Entry 2VQF (X-ray diffraction, 2.90 A resolution); this record covers chains A and D of the 23 polymer chains in the assembly.

== Chain A ==
Molecule: 16S RRNA
From: Thermus thermophilus
Sequence (1522 nucleotides; numbered 0 to 1544 plus 19 insertion-coded residues; 42 numbers in that range are skipped by the numbering (no residue carries them; nothing is unmodelled there); the number before each row is that of its first residue; a row labelled like 190A-190L holds insertion residues (190A, then the next letters in order); numbering starts at 0):
     0 UUUGUUGGAGAGUUUGAUCCUGGCUCAGGGUGAACGCUGGCGGCGUGCCU
    50 AAGACAUGCAAGUCGUGCGGG
    73 CCGCGGGGUUUU
    88 ACUCCG
    95 UGGUC
   101 AGCGGCGGACGGGUGAGUAACGCGUGGGU
  129A G
   130 ACCUACCCGGAAGAGGGGGACAACCCGGGGAAACUCGGGCUAAUCCCCCA
   180 UGUGGACCCGC
190A-190L CCCUUGGGGUGU
   191 GUCCAAAGGGCUUU
   216 GCCCGCUUCCGGAUGGGCCCGCGUCCCAUCAGCUAGUUGGUGGGGUAAUG
   266 GCCCACCAAGGCGACGACGGGUAGCCGGUCUGAGAGGAUGGCCGGCCACA
   316 GGGGCACUGAGACACGGGCCCCACUCCUACGGGAGGCAGCAGUUAGGAAU
   366 CUUCCGCAAUGGGCGCAAGCCUGACGGAGCGACGCCGCUUGGAGGAAGAA
   416 GCCCUUCGGGGUGUAAACUCCUGAA
   442 CCCGGGACGAAACCCCCGACGA
   474 GGGGACUGACGGUACCGGG
   494 GUAAUAGCGCCGGCCAACUCCGUGCCAGCAGCCGCGGUAAUACGGAGGGC
   544 GCGAGCGUUACCCGGAUUCACUGGGCGUAAAGGGCGUGUAGGCGGCCUGG
   594 GGCGUCCCAUGUGAAAGACCACGGCUCAACCGUGGGGGAGCGUGGGAUAC
   644 GCUCAGGCUAGACGGUGGGAGAGGGUGGUGGAAUUCCCGGAGUAGCGGUG
   694 AAAUGCGCAGAUACCGGGAGGAACGCCGAUGGCGAAGGCAGCCACCUGGU
   744 CCACCCGUGACGCUGAGGCGCGAAAGCGUGGGGAGCAAACCGGAUUAGAU
   794 ACCCGGGUAGUCCACGCCCUAAACGAUGCGCGCUAGGUCUCUGGGUCU
   848 CCUGGGGGCCGAAGCUAACGCGUUAAGCGCGCCGCCUGGGGAGUACGGCC
   898 GCAAGGCUGAAACUCAAAGGAAUUGACGGGGGCCCGCACAAGCGGUGGAG
   948 CAUGUGGUUUAAUUCGAAGCAACGCGAAGAACCUUACCAGGCCUUGACAU
   998 GCUAGG
 1003A G
  1004 AACCCGGGUGAAAGCCUGGGGUGCCCC
1030A-1030D GCGA
  1031 GGGGAGCCCUAGCACAGGUGCUGCAUGGCCGUCGUCAGCUCGUGCCGUGA
  1081 GGUGUUGGGUUAAGUCCCGCAACGAGCGCAACCCCCGCCGUUAGUUGCCA
  1131 GCGGUUCGGCCGGGCACUCUAACGGGACUGCCCGCGAAA
  1171 GCGGGAGGAAGGAGGGGACGACGUCUGGUCAGCAUGGCCCUUACGGCCUG
  1221 GGCGACACACGUGCUACAAUGCCCACUACAAAGCGAUGCCACCCGGCAAC
  1271 GGGGAGCUAAUCGCAAAAAGGUGGGCCCAGUUCGGAUUGGGGUCUGCAAC
  1321 CCGACCCCAUGAAGCCGGAAUCGCUAGUAAUCGCGGAUCAG
 1361A C
  1362 CAUGCCGCGGUGAAUACGUUCCCGGGCCUUGUACACACCGCCCGUCACGC
  1412 CAUGGGAGCGGGCUCUACCCGAAGUCGCCGGG
  1446 AGCCUACGGG
  1459 CAGGCGCCGAGGGUAGGGCCCGUGACUGGGGCGAAGUCGUAACAAGGUAG
  1509 CUGUACCGGAAGGUGCGGCUGGAUCACCUCCUUUCU
Disordered / not traced: 0-4, 1535-1538
Metal / ion sites: K+ site 1 near G9 (its only coordinating residue here); Mg2+ site 1: U12, G22; K+ site 2 near U14 (its only coordinating residue here); Mg2+ site 2: C18, C19; Mg2+ site 3 near G21 (its only coordinating residue here); Mg2+ site 4 near C48 (its only coordinating residue here); Mg2+ site 5: C48, G115; Mg2+ site 6 near A53 (its only coordinating residue here); Mg2+ site 7: C58, U387; K+ site 3: G66, C381; Mg2+ site 8 near C106 (its only coordinating residue here); Mg2+ site 9: A109, G331; 122 more Mg2+ sites not listed; 57 more K+ sites not listed
Ligand contacts: paromomycin (PAR): G1405, U1406, C1407, A1408, C1409, G1489, C1490, G1491, A1492, A1493, G1494, U1495, C1496

== Chain D ==
Name: 30S ribosomal protein S4
From: Thermus thermophilus
UniProt: P80373 (RS4_THET8); residues 1-209 here = UniProt positions 1-209
Sequence (209 residues; each row starts with the number of its first residue):
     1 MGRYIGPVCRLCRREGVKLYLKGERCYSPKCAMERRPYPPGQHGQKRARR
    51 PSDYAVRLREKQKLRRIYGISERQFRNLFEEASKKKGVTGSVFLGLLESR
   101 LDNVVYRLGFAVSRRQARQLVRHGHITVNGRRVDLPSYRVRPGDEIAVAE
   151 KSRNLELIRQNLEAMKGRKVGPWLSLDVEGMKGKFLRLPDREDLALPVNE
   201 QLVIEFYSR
Disordered / not traced: 1
Metal / ion sites: K+ near Lys182 (its only coordinating residue here)
Curated features (UniProtKB/Swiss-Prot):
  - binding site (Zn(2+)): Cys9, Cys12, Cys26, Cys31

== Chain A / chain D interface ==
Contacting residue pairs - 123 pairs, chain A then chain D:
  A8(A) with Glu205(D), hydrogen bond to the base; Ser208(D), hydrogen bond to the base; Arg209(D), hydrogen bond to the base
  A26(A) with Arg209(D), sugar contact
  G28(A) with Arg76(D), salt bridge to the phosphate
  C400(A) with Arg73(D), salt bridge to the phosphate
  C401(A) with Arg73(D), salt bridge to the phosphate; Asn77(D), hydrogen bond to the phosphate
  G402(A) with Gln74(D), hydrogen bond to the phosphate; Leu135(D), sugar contact; Ser137(D), hydrogen bond to the phosphate
  C403(A) with Gln74(D), hydrogen bond to the phosphate; Arg122(D), hydrogen bond to the sugar; Pro136(D), phosphate contact; Ser137(D), hydrogen bond to the phosphate
  U404(A) with Gly2(D), hydrogen bond to the base; Arg118(D), salt bridge to the phosphate; Arg122(D), phosphate contact
  U405(A) with Gly2(D), hydrogen bond to the base; Arg3(D), salt bridge to the phosphate
  G406(A) with Arg3(D), phosphate contact; Ile5(D), phosphate contact; Gln119(D), hydrogen bond to the sugar
  G407(A) with Arg3(D), salt bridge to the phosphate; Ile5(D), phosphate contact; Ser113(D), phosphate contact; Arg115(D), salt bridge to the phosphate; Gln116(D), hydrogen bond to the sugar; Gln119(D), hydrogen bond to the sugar
  A408(A) with Leu21(D), phosphate contact; Lys22(D), phosphate contact; Val112(D), sugar contact; Ser113(D), hydrogen bond to the phosphate; Arg115(D), phosphate contact; Gln116(D), hydrogen bond to the sugar
  G409(A) with Lys22(D), salt bridge to the phosphate; Glu24(D), hydrogen bond to the phosphate; Arg25(D), phosphate contact
  G410(A) with Lys22(D), base contact; Glu24(D), phosphate contact; Arg25(D), salt bridge to the phosphate; Lys30(D), salt bridge to the phosphate
  A411(A) with Lys30(D), salt bridge to the phosphate
  A412(A) with Arg35(D), salt bridge to the phosphate
  G413(A) with Arg35(D), base contact; Arg36(D), base contact
  G425(A) with Tyr38(D), phosphate contact; Gln45(D), hydrogen bond to the phosphate
  G426(A) with Arg36(D), salt bridge to the phosphate; Tyr38(D), hydrogen bond to the phosphate; Gly41(D), sugar contact; Gln42(D), hydrogen bond to the sugar; Gln45(D), hydrogen bond to the phosphate
  U427(A) with Arg13(D), salt bridge to the phosphate; Arg36(D), salt bridge to the phosphate; Pro40(D), phosphate contact; Gly41(D), hydrogen bond to the phosphate
  G428(A) with Pro7(D), phosphate contact; Arg10(D), salt bridge to the phosphate; Arg13(D), phosphate contact; Arg36(D), hydrogen bond to the sugar
  U429(A) with Cys9(D), phosphate contact; Arg13(D), salt bridge to the phosphate; Lys22(D), hydrogen bond to the sugar; Arg25(D), sugar contact; Ala32(D), phosphate contact; Arg36(D), salt bridge to the phosphate
  A430(A) with Pro7(D), phosphate contact; Val8(D), hydrogen bond to the phosphate; Cys9(D), hydrogen bond to the phosphate; Lys22(D), salt bridge to the phosphate
  C435(A) with Glu156(D), hydrogen bond to the sugar
  C436(A) with Glu156(D), sugar contact
  U437(A) with Gln119(D), base contact; His123(D), sugar contact; His125(D), hydrogen bond to the sugar; Leu155(D), phosphate contact
  G438(A) with His123(D), sugar contact; His125(D), salt bridge to the phosphate
  A439(A) with His123(D), salt bridge to the phosphate
  C489(A) with Arg132(D), salt bridge to the phosphate
  G490(A) with Arg132(D), salt bridge to the phosphate
  A496(A) with Gln119(D), base contact; His123(D), base contact
  C508(A) with Arg209(D), salt bridge to the phosphate
  A509(A) with Ser52(D), hydrogen bond to the phosphate; Tyr54(D), sugar contact; Ala55(D), sugar contact; Leu58(D), sugar contact
  C511(A) with His43(D), hydrogen bond to the base
  U512(A) with Gln42(D), hydrogen bond to the sugar; His43(D), sugar contact; Lys46(D), salt bridge to the phosphate; Arg49(D), salt bridge to the phosphate
  G540(A) with Gln42(D), base contact
  G541(A) with Gly41(D), sugar contact; Gln42(D), hydrogen bond to the sugar
  G542(A) with Arg10(D), salt bridge to the phosphate; Arg14(D), hydrogen bond to the phosphate; Gly41(D), sugar contact
  C543(A) with Arg10(D), salt bridge to the phosphate; Arg14(D), salt bridge to the phosphate; Arg59(D), phosphate contact
  G544(A) with Arg59(D), salt bridge to the phosphate; Gln62(D), phosphate contact; Arg66(D), salt bridge to the phosphate
  C545(A) with Lys61(D), salt bridge to the phosphate; Gln62(D), hydrogen bond to the phosphate; Arg65(D), salt bridge to the phosphate; Glu72(D), phosphate contact
  G546(A) with Tyr4(D), base contact; Glu72(D), hydrogen bond to the phosphate; Arg73(D), hydrogen bond to the phosphate
  A547(A) with Gly2(D), hydrogen bond to the phosphate
  A614(A) with Lys85(D), salt bridge to the phosphate
  G616(A) with Arg141(D), salt bridge to the phosphate
  U619(A) with Arg132(D), base contact; Val133(D), base contact; Asp134(D), hydrogen bond to the base; Leu135(D), base contact
  C620(A) with Leu135(D), base contact; Ser137(D), base contact; Tyr138(D), sugar contact
Also at the interface, not in a pair above, chain A (51 interface residues in all): C418, C419, G491, A499
Also at the interface, not in a pair above, chain D (69 interface residues in all): Gly6, Gly23, Ser71, Lys151, Leu157, Phe206

== Overview ==
51 residues of chain A and 69 residues of chain D are in contact; the contacts include 38 hydrogen bonds and
35 salt bridges. Polar contacts include A8(A)-Glu205(D), A8(A)-Ser208(D) and A8(A)-Arg209(D). Ligands of chain
A: paromomycin. From UniProt: 4 Zn2+-binding residues on chain D.
Here chain A is 16S RRNA and chain D is 30S ribosomal protein S4, both from Thermus thermophilus. Entry 2VQF
(Modified uridines with C5-methylene substituents at the first position of the tRNA anticodon stabilize U-G
wobble ...) was determined by X-ray diffraction together with 2VQE from the same study.
